5JRG - chains A and J of the 10 polymer chains in the assembly; structure by X-ray diffraction, 2.50 A resolution.

[Chain A]
Name: Histone H3.1
From: Homo sapiens
Reference sequence: P68431 (H31_HUMAN); residues 0-135 here correspond to UniProt positions 1-136 (UniProt number = residue number + 1)
Sequence (139 residues; row label = number of the first residue in the row; numbers below 1 keep their minus sign (Gly-3 is residue -3)):
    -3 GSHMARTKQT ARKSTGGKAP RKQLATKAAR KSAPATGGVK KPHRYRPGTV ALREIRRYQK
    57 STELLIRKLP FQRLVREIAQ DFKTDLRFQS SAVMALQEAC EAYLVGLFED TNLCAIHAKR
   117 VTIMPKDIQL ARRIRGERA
Unresolved in the structure: -3 to 37, 135
Sequence notes: expression tag (-3 to -1)
Swiss-Prot annotation at these positions:
  - modified residue: Arg2 (Asymmetric dimethylarginine), Thr3 (Phosphothreonine), Lys4 (Allysine), Gln5 (5-glutamyl dopamine), Thr6 (Phosphothreonine), Arg8 (Citrulline), Lys9 (N6,N6,N6-trimethyllysine), Ser10 (ADP-ribosylserine), Thr11 (Phosphothreonine), Lys14 (N6-(2-hydroxyisobutyryl)lysine), Arg17 (Asymmetric dimethylarginine), Lys18 (N6-(2-hydroxyisobutyryl)lysine), Lys23 (N6-(2-hydroxyisobutyryl)lysine), Arg26 (Citrulline), Lys27 (N6,N6,N6-trimethyllysine), Ser28 (ADP-ribosylserine), Lys36 (N6,N6,N6-trimethyllysine), Lys37 (N6-methyllysine), Tyr41 (Phosphotyrosine), Lys56 (N6,N6,N6-trimethyllysine) and 8 more in UniProt
  - lipidation: Lys18 (N6-decanoyllysine)

[Chain J]
Molecule: 145-nt DNA strand
From: Homo sapiens
Sequence (145 nucleotides; row label = number of the first residue in the row):
     1 ATCAATATCC ACCTGCAGAT TCTACCAAAA GTGTATTTGG AAACTGCTCC ATCAAAAGGC
    61 ATGTTCAGCT GGTTCAGCTG AACATGCCTT TTGATGGAGC AGTTTCCAAA TACACTXTTG
   121 GTAGAATCTG CAGGTGGATA TTGAT
Modified / non-standard residues: 3DR (1',2'-dideoxyribofuranose-5'-phosphate) at position 117
Ion coordination: Mn2+ site 1 near DT37 (its only coordinating residue here); Mn2+ site 2 near DG39 (its only coordinating residue here); Mn2+ site 3 near DG68 (its only coordinating residue here); Mn2+ site 4 near DG99 (its only coordinating residue here); Mn2+ site 5 near DG120 (its only coordinating residue here); Mn2+ site 6 near DG133 (its only coordinating residue here)

[Interface between chain A and chain J]
Residue-residue contacts (28; chain A residue first):
  His39(A) - DA7(J)  sugar contact
  Arg40(A) - DA82(J)  hydrogen bond to the base
  Arg40(A) - DC83(J)  phosphate contact
  Tyr41(A) - DA7(J)  hydrogen bond to the phosphate
  Tyr41(A) - DT8(J)  sugar contact
  Tyr41(A) - DA82(J)  sugar contact
  Tyr41(A) - DC83(J)  hydrogen bond to the phosphate
  Pro43(A) - DA81(J)  phosphate contact
  Pro43(A) - DA82(J)  sugar contact
  Gly44(A) - DA81(J)  hydrogen bond to the phosphate
  Gly44(A) - DA82(J)  hydrogen bond to the phosphate
  Thr45(A) - DA82(J)  hydrogen bond to the phosphate
  Val46(A) - DA82(J)  hydrogen bond to the phosphate
  Val46(A) - DC83(J)  phosphate contact
  Ala47(A) - DA82(J)  hydrogen bond to the phosphate
  Arg49(A) - DT8(J)  phosphate contact
  Arg49(A) - DC9(J)  phosphate contact
  Arg53(A) - DC9(J)  salt bridge to the phosphate
  Lys56(A) - DC10(J)  salt bridge to the phosphate
  Arg63(A) - DT90(J)  sugar contact
  Arg63(A) - DT91(J)  phosphate contact
  Lys64(A) - DT91(J)  hydrogen bond to the phosphate
  Leu65(A) - DT90(J)  phosphate contact
  Leu65(A) - DT91(J)  hydrogen bond to the phosphate
  Pro66(A) - DT90(J)  phosphate contact
  Arg69(A) - DT90(J)  salt bridge to the phosphate
  Arg83(A) - DA98(J)  phosphate contact
  Arg83(A) - DG99(J)  sugar contact
Also at the interface, not in a pair above, chain A (18 interface residues in all): Arg42
Also at the interface, not in a pair above, chain J (12 interface residues in all): DT89

[In short]
18 residues of chain A and 12 residues of chain J are in contact, with 10 hydrogen bonds and 3 salt bridges.
Among the polar pairs are Arg40(A)-DA82(J), Tyr41(A)-DA7(J) and Tyr41(A)-DC83(J).
Chain A is Histone H3.1 and chain J is a 145-nt DNA strand, both from Homo sapiens; the structure, Crystal
structure of the nucleosome containing the DNA with tetrahydrofuran (THF), was determined by X-ray
diffraction.
